Entry 4WX0 (X-ray diffraction, 1.70 A resolution); this record covers chain A.

[Chain A]
Name: TENA/THI-4 family protein
Source organism: Pseudomonas protegens Pf-5
UniProtKB: Q4K8M0 (Q4K8M0_PSEF5); residues 1-261 here = UniProt positions 1-261
Sequence (263 residues; numbered -1 to 261; the number before each row is that of its first residue; numbers below 1 keep their minus sign (Gly-1 is residue -1)):
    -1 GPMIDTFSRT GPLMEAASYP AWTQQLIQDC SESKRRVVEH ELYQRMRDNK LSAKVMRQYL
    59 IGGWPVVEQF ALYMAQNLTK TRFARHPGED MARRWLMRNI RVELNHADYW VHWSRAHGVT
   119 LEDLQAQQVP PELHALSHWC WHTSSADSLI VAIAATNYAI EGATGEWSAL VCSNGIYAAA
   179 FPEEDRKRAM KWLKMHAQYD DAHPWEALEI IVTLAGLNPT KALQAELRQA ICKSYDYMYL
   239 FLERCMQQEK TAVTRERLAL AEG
Disordered / not traced: -1 to 1, 258-261
Sequence notes: expression tag (-1 to 0)
Ion coordination: Fe ion: Glu101, His104, His194 (together with (3R)-3-hydroxydodecanoic acid, peroxide ion)
Residues lining bound ligands:
  - (3R)-3-hydroxydodecanoic acid (HXD): Tyr41, Tyr57, Gly61, Val64, Val65, Phe68, Glu101, His104, Leu134, Ile158, Glu159, Thr162, Trp165, Trp190, His194, Met236, Phe239, Leu240
  - peroxide ion (PER): Glu101, His104, Glu159, His194
From the paper describing this entry:
  - Fe ion coordination: Glu101, His104, His194
  - catalytic residues: Glu101, His104, His194

[Summary]
Chain A binds (3R)-3-hydroxydodecanoic acid and peroxide ion. The Fe ion site is built by Glu101, His104 and
His194. The paper reports catalytic residues Glu101, His104 and His194; Fe ion coordination by Glu101, His104
and His194.
Chain A is TENA/THI-4 family protein (Pseudomonas protegens Pf-5); the structure, UndA complexed with
beta-hydroxydodecanoic acid, was determined by X-ray diffraction together with 4WWZ from the same study.
